1JMJ - chains A and B; structure by X-ray diffraction, 2.35 A resolution.

# Chain A (and B)
Molecule: Heparin cofactor II
Source organism: Homo sapiens
Notes: chain B of this document is another copy of the same molecule, construct and numbering; everything in this record applies to it too
UniProtKB: P05546 (HEP2_HUMAN); residues 1-480 here correspond to UniProt positions 20-499 (UniProt number = residue number + 19)
Sequence (480 residues; numbered 1 to 480; the number before each row is that of its first residue):
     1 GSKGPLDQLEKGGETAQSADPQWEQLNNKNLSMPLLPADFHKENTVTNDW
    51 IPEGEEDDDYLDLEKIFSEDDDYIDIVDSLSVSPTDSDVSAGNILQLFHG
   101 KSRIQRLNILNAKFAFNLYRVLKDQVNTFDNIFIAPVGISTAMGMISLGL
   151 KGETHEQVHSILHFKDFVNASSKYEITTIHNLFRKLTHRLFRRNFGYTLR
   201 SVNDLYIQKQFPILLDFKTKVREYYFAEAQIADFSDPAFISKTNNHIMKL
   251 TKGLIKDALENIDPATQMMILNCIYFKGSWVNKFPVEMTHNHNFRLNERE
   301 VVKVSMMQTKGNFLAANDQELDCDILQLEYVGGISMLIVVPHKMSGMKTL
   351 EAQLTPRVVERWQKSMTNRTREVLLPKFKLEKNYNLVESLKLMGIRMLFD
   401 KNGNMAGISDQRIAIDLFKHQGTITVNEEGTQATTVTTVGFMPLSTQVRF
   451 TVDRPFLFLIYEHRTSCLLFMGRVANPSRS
Not modelled in the structure: 1-60, 72-94 (chain B: 1-93)
Glycans and other covalent adducts: N-acetylglucosamine (NAG) linked to N368
Ion coordination: Ca2+: H290, H292
From the paper describing this entry:
  - conformationally variable residues (order/disorder transition): L61 to D71

# How chain A and chain B interact
Residue-residue contacts (57):
  L63(A) with E287(B); M288(B), hydrophobic
  F67(A) with M288(B), hydrophobic; Q308(B); T309(B); K310(B), hydrogen bond (backbone-side chain); E372(B); M442(B), hydrophobic
  E69(A) with L444(B); S445(B); T446(B), hydrogen bond (side chain-backbone)
  N317(A) with N317(B); S365(B), hydrogen bond (side chain-backbone)
  Q319(A) with K364(B); S365(B); M366(B); T367(B)
  D322(A) with T367(B); R369(B), salt bridge
  C323(A) with R369(B)
  D324(A) with R369(B), salt bridge
  V340(A) with Q447(B)
  H342(A) with N368(B), hydrogen bond (side chain-backbone); R369(B); Q447(B)
  K364(A) with Q319(B)
  S365(A) with N317(B); Q319(B)
  M366(A) with Q319(B)
  T367(A) with N317(B), hydrogen bond; Q319(B); D322(B)
  N368(A) with H342(B), hydrogen bond (backbone-side chain)
  R369(A) with N317(B); D322(B), salt bridge; D324(B), salt bridge; H342(B)
  E372(A) with R449(B), salt bridge
  T446(A) with R449(B), hydrogen bond (backbone-side chain)
  Q447(A) with H342(B); R449(B), hydrogen bond (backbone-side chain); F450(B); T451(B), hydrogen bond (backbone-backbone); D453(B); R454(B)
  V448(A) with R449(B); F450(B), hydrophobic
  R449(A) with E372(B), salt bridge; T446(B), hydrogen bond; Q447(B), hydrogen bond (side chain-backbone); V448(B); R449(B), hydrogen bond (backbone-backbone)
  F450(A) with Q447(B); V448(B), hydrophobic
  T451(A) with Q447(B), hydrogen bond (backbone-backbone)
  D453(A) with Q447(B)
  R454(A) with Q447(B)
Interface residues without a listed pair, chain A (26 interface residues in all): D318
Interface residues without a listed pair, chain B (30 interface residues in all): C323, V340

# Summary
26 residues of chain A and 30 residues of chain B are in contact; the contacts include 13 hydrogen bonds and 6
salt bridges. Polar pairs include D322(A)-R369(B), D324(A)-R369(B) and E372(A)-R449(B). N-acetylglucosamine is
covalently linked to N368(A). H290(A) and H292(A) form the Ca2+ site. The paper reports conformational
variability at L61(A).
Both chains are Heparin cofactor II (Homo sapiens). Entry 1JMJ (Crystal Structure of Native Heparin Cofactor
II) was determined by X-ray diffraction, deposited together with 1JMO.
